PDB entry 8PXY | X-ray diffraction, 2.15 A resolution | chains A and B

# Chain A
Protein: L, D-transpeptidase 2
Organism: Mycobacterium tuberculosis
Notes: EC 2.3.2.-
Reference sequence: O53223 (LDT2_MYCTO); residues 56-408 here = UniProt positions 56-408
Chain sequence (355 residues; row label = number of the first residue in the row):
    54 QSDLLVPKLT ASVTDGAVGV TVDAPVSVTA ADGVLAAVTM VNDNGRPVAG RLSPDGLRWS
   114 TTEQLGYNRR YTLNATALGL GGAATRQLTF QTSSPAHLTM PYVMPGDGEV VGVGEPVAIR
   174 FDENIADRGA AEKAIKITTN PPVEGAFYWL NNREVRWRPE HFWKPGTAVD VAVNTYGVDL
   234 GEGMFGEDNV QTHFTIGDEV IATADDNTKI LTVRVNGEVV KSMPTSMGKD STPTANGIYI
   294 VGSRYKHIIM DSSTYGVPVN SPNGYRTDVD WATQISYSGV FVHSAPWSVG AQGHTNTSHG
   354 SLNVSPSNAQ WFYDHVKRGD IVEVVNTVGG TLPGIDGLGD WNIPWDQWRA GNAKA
Not modelled in the structure: 54-57, 408
Construct notes: expression tag (54-55); engineered mutation S354 (Cys in O53223)
Curated features (UniProtKB/Swiss-Prot):
  - active site: H336 (Proton donor/acceptor)
  - binding site (Ca(2+)): D232, E235, G236
  - binding site (substrate): Y318, S331, G332, N356
From the paper describing this entry:
  - binding site for N-acetylglucosamine: Q363, D367

# Chain B
Protein: Peptidoglycan tetrapeptide
Organism: Corynebacterium jeikeium
Chain sequence (4 residues; row label = number of the first residue in the row):
     1 AXXA
Modified / non-standard residues: ZGL (D-alpha-glutamine) at position 2; JGO (meso-2,6-diaminopimelic acid NH2) at position 3; A4 (D-alanine; DAL)
Glycans and other covalent adducts: N-acetyl-alpha-muramic acid (MUB) linked to A1

# How chain A and chain B interact
Contacting residue pairs (10; chain A residue first):
  L151(A) with JGO_3(B)
  T152(A) with JGO_3(B)
  M153(A) with JGO_3(B)
  R173(A) with A4(B)
  D175(A) with JGO_3(B); A4(B), hydrogen bond (backbone-backbone)
  E176(A) with JGO_3(B)
  R206(A) with ZGL_2(B), hydrogen bond (side chain-backbone); A4(B), hydrogen bond (side chain-backbone)
  E240(A) with JGO_3(B)
Other interface residues (no listed pair), chain A (9 interface residues in all): F174

# In short
9 residues of chain A face 3 of chain B across their interface; the contacts include 3 hydrogen bonds. Among
the polar pairs are R206(A)-ZGL_2(B), R206(A)-A4(B) and D175(A)-A4(B). Covalently linked
N-acetyl-alpha-muramic acid: at A1(B). From the paper: a binding site for N-acetylglucosamine at Q363(A) and
D367(A).
Chain A is L, D-transpeptidase 2 (Mycobacterium tuberculosis) and chain B is Peptidoglycan tetrapeptide
(Corynebacterium jeikeium); the structure, Crystal structure of the transpeptidase LdtMt2 C354S mutant from
Mycobacterium tuberculosis in complex with natural substrate, was determined by X-ray diffraction together
with 8PXZ from the same study.
